3B7U - chain X; structure by X-ray diffraction, 1.90 A resolution.

[Chain X]
Molecule: Leukotriene A-4 hydrolase
Organism: Homo sapiens
Notes: EC 3.3.2.6
Reference sequence: P09960 (LKHA4_HUMAN); residues 1-610 here correspond to UniProt positions 2-611 (UniProt number = residue number + 1)
Sequence (616 residues; row label = number of the first residue in the row; numbers below 1 keep their minus sign (His-5 is residue -5)):
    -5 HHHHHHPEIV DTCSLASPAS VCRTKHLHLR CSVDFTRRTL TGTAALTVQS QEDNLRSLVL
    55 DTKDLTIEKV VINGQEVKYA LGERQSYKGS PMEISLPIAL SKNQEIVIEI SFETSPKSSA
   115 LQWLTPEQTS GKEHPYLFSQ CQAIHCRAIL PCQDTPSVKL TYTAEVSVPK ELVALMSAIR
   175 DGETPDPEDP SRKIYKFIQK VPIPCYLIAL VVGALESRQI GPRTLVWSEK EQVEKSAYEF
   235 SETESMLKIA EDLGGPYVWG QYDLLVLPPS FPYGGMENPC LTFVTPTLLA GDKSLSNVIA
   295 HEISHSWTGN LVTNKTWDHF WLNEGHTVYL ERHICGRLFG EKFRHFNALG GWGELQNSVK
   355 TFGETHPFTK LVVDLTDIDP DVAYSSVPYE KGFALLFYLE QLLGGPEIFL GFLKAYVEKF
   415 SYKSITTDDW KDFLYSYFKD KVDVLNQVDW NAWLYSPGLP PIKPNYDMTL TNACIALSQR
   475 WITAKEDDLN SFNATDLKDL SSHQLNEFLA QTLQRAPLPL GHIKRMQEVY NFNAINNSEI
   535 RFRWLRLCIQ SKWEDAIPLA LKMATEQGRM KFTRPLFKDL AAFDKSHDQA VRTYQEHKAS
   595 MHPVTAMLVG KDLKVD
Unresolved in the structure: -5 to 0
Differences from the reference sequence: expression tag (-5 to 0)
Metal / ion sites: ytterbium (III) ion site 1: Asp47, Asp481 (together with acetic acid); ytterbium (III) ion site 2 near Asp175 (its only coordinating residue here); Zn2+: His295, His299, Glu318 (together with KEL); ytterbium (III) ion site 3 near Asp610 (its only coordinating residue here)
Small-molecule neighbours: KEL (N-[(2R)-2-benzyl-4-(hydroxyamino)-4-oxobutanoyl]-L-alanine): Tyr267, Gly268, Gly269, Met270, Glu271, Asn291, Val292, His295, Glu296, His299, Glu318, Glu325, Tyr378, Tyr383, Arg563, Lys565
What the authors report for this chain:
  - mutagenesis - D375A: unchanged catalytic activity on Ala-p-NA
  - mutagenesis - D375A: abolished catalytic activity on Arg-p-NA
  - mutagenesis - E296Q (1500-fold): decreased catalytic activity on Argp-NA
  - mutagenesis - E296Q (1500-fold): decreased catalytic activity on Ala-p-NA
  - catalytic residues: Glu296 (proposed by the authors, not directly observed)

[Summary]
Bound to chain X: compound KEL. The ytterbium (III) ion site 1 is built by Asp47 and Asp481. His295, His299
and Glu318 coordinate Zn2+. The paper reports the catalytic residue Glu296; D375A abolishes catalytic activity
on Arg-p-NA.
Chain X is Leukotriene A-4 hydrolase (Homo sapiens); the structure, Leukotriene A4 Hydrolase Complexed with
KELatorphan, was determined by X-ray diffraction together with 3B7R, 3B7S, 3B7T and 2R59 from the same study.
